PDB entry 8E2R | X-ray diffraction, 2.22 A resolution | chains A and B

# Chain A (and B)
Protein: tRNA-specific adenosine deaminase 1.14
From: Escherichia coli
Notes: EC 3.5.4.33; chain B of this document is another copy of the same molecule, construct and numbering; everything in this record applies to it too
UniProt: W8T8U5 (W8T8U5_ECOLX); numbering as in UniProt (aligned over 1-167)
Chain sequence (167 residues; each row starts with the number of its first residue):
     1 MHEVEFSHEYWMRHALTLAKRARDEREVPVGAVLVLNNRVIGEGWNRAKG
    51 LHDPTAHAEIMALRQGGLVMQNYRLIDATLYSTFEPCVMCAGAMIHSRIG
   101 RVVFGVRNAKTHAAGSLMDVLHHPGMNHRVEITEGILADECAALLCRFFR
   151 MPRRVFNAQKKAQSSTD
Disordered / not traced: 1-5, 114, 151-167 (chain B: 1-2, 109-114, 156-167)
Differences from the reference sequence: conflict His-2 (Ser in W8T8U5), Arg-23 (Trp in W8T8U5), Leu-36 (His in W8T8U5), Ala-48 (Pro in W8T8U5), Lys-49 (Ile in W8T8U5), Leu-51 (Arg in W8T8U5), Ser-82 (Val in W8T8U5), Phe-84 (Leu in W8T8U5), Val-106 (Ala in W8T8U5), Asn-108 (Asp in W8T8U5), His-112 (Gly in W8T8U5), Cys-146 (Ser in W8T8U5), Arg-147 (Asp in W8T8U5), Pro-152 (Arg in W8T8U5), Arg-154 (Gln in W8T8U5), Val-155 (Glu in W8T8U5), Phe-156 (Ile in W8T8U5), Asn-157 (Lys in W8T8U5)
Ion coordination: Zn2+: His-57, Cys-87, Cys-90

# How chain A and chain B interact
Pairs across the interface (46):
  Ala-48(A) / Tyr-73(B)
  Lys-49(A) / Tyr-73(B)
  His-52(A) / Gly-67(B)
  His-52(A) / Leu-68(B)
  His-52(A) / Gln-71(B)
  His-52(A) / Asn-72(B)
  His-52(A) / Tyr-73(B)
  Asp-53(A) / Arg-64(B)  salt bridge
  Asp-53(A) / Tyr-73(B)
  Pro-54(A) / Tyr-73(B)
  Pro-54(A) / Ser-97(B)
  Thr-55(A) / Ile-60(B)
  Thr-55(A) / Arg-64(B)
  His-57(A) / His-96(B)
  Arg-64(A) / Asp-53(B)
  Arg-64(A) / Thr-55(B)  hydrogen bond
  Arg-64(A) / Arg-64(B)
  Gly-67(A) / His-52(B)
  Leu-68(A) / Leu-51(B)
  Leu-68(A) / His-52(B)
  Gln-71(A) / His-52(B)  hydrogen bond
  Asn-72(A) / His-52(B)
  Tyr-73(A) / Ala-48(B)
  Tyr-73(A) / Lys-49(B)
  Tyr-73(A) / His-52(B)
  Tyr-73(A) / Asp-53(B)
  Tyr-73(A) / Pro-54(B)
  Cys-87(A) / His-96(B)
  Val-88(A) / Val-88(B)  hydrophobic
  Val-88(A) / His-123(B)
  Met-89(A) / Met-89(B)
  Met-89(A) / Gly-92(B)
  Met-89(A) / Ala-93(B)  hydrophobic
  Gly-92(A) / Val-88(B)
  Gly-92(A) / Met-89(B)
  Ala-93(A) / Met-89(B)  hydrophobic
  His-96(A) / His-57(B)
  His-96(A) / Cys-87(B)
  Ser-97(A) / Pro-54(B)
  Thr-111(A) / Pro-124(B)
  Ala-113(A) / Pro-124(B)  hydrophobic
  Ser-116(A) / His-123(B)  hydrogen bond (backbone-side chain)
  Ser-116(A) / Pro-124(B)
  Asp-119(A) / His-123(B)  salt bridge
  Val-120(A) / His-123(B)
  Met-126(A) / Gly-115(B)
Interface residues without a listed pair, chain A (29 interface residues in all): Ile-60, Leu-63, His-112
Interface residues without a listed pair, chain B (27 interface residues in all): Leu-63, Gly-125

# Overview
Chain A and chain B form an interface of 29 and 27 residues respectively, with 3 hydrogen bonds and 2 salt
bridges. Among the polar pairs are Asp-53(A)/Arg-64(B), Asp-119(A)/His-123(B) and Arg-64(A)/Thr-55(B). The
Zn2+ site is built by His-57(A), Cys-87(A) and Cys-90(A).
Chain A and chain B are both tRNA-specific adenosine deaminase 1.14 (Escherichia coli); the structure, Crystal
structure of TadAC-1.14, was determined by X-ray diffraction together with 8E2P, 8E2Q and 8E2S from the same
study.
